7CSY - chains C and E of the 6 polymer chains in the assembly; structure by X-ray diffraction, 2.29 A resolution.

# Chain C
Molecule: HTH cro/C1-type domain-containing protein
Organism: Pseudomonas aeruginosa PAO1
UniProt: Q9HVC1 (Q9HVC1_PSEAE); residue numbers follow UniProt; this construct covers 1-101
Chain sequence (101 residues; row label = number of the first residue in the row):
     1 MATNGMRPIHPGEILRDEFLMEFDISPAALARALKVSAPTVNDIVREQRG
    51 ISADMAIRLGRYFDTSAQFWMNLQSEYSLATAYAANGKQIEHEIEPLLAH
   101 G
Not modelled in the structure: 1-5, 98-101

# Chain E
Molecule: 28-nt DNA strand
Organism: Pseudomonas aeruginosa UCBPP-PA14
Sequence (28 nucleotides; row label = number of the first residue in the row; note: 1 number in that range is skipped by the numbering (no residue carries it; nothing is unmodelled there)):
     1 A
     3 AGTTAACGCTTAACGTTAAGGGTTAAT

# Interface between chain C and chain E
Residue-residue contacts - 12 pairs, chain C then chain E:
  Val36(C) with DG17(E), phosphate contact
  Ser37(C) with DG17(E), hydrogen bond to the phosphate; DT18(E), base contact
  Pro39(C) with DT18(E), base contact
  Thr40(C) with DC16(E), sugar contact; DG17(E), hydrogen bond to the phosphate
  Arg49(C) with DA15(E), phosphate contact; DC16(E), salt bridge to the phosphate
  Gly50(C) with DA15(E), hydrogen bond to the phosphate
  Ser52(C) with DA15(E), phosphate contact; DC16(E), hydrogen bond to the phosphate
  Met55(C) with DC16(E), phosphate contact
Other interface residues (no listed pair), chain C (10 interface residues in all): Lys35, Asp54
Other interface residues (no listed pair), chain E (5 interface residues in all): DT19

# Overview
10 residues of chain C and 5 residues of chain E are in contact; the contacts include 4 hydrogen bonds and 1
salt bridge. Polar contacts include Ser37(C)-DG17(E), Thr40(C)-DG17(E) and Gly50(C)-DA15(E).
Here chain C is HTH cro/C1-type domain-containing protein (Pseudomonas aeruginosa PAO1) and chain E is a 28-nt
DNA strand (Pseudomonas aeruginosa UCBPP-PA14). Entry 7CSY (Pseudomonas aeruginosa antitoxin HigA with higBA
promoter) was determined by X-ray diffraction, deposited together with 7CSV and 7CSW.
